PDB entry 4BSG | X-ray diffraction, 2.10 A resolution | chains A and B

Chain A:
Molecule: Hemagglutinin
Organism: Influenza a (VIRUS A/TURKEY/ITALY/214845/2002 (H7N3))
Notes: fragment: ha1 of trypsin released ectodomain, residues 19-339
UniProtKB: Q6GYW3 (Q6GYW3_9INFA); residues 1-321 here correspond to UniProt positions 19-339 (UniProt number = residue number + 18)
Amino-acid sequence (321 residues; row label = number of the first residue in the row):
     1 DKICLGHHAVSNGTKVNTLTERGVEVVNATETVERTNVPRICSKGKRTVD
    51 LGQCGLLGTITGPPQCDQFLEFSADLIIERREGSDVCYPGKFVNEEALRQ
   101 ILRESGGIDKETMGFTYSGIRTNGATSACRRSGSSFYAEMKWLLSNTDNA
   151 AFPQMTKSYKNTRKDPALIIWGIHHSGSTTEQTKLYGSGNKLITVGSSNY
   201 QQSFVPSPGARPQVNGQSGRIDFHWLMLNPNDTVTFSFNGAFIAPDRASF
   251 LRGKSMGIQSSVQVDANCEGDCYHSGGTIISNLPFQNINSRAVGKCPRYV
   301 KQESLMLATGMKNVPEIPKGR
Disordered / not traced: 318-321
Disulfide bonds: Cys42-Cys268, Cys54-Cys66, Cys87-Cys129, Cys272-Cys296
Covalent attachments: N-acetylglucosamine (NAG) linked to Asn28, Asn231

Chain B:
Molecule: Hemagglutinin
Organism: Influenza A virus (A/TURKEY/ITALY/214845/2002 (H7N3))
Notes: fragment: ha2 of trypsin released ectodomain, residues 340-516
UniProtKB: Q6GYW3 (Q6GYW3_9INFA); residues 1-177 here correspond to UniProt positions 340-516 (UniProt number = residue number + 339)
Amino-acid sequence (177 residues; each row starts with the number of its first residue):
     1 GLFGAIAGFIENGWEGLIDGWYGFRHQNAQGEGTAADYKSTQSAIDQITG
    51 KLNRLIEKTNQQFELIDNEFTEVEKQIGNVINWTRDSMTEVWSYNAELLV
   101 AMENQHTIDLADSEMNKLYERVKRQLRENAEEDGTGCFEIFHKCDDDCMA
   151 SIRNNTYDHSRYREEAMQNRIQIDPVK
Disordered / not traced: 171-177
Disulfide bonds: Cys144-Cys148
Covalent attachments: N-acetylglucosamine (NAG) linked to Asn82

How chain A and chain B interact:
Inter-chain disulfides: Cys4(A)-Cys137(B)
Residue-residue contacts (137; chain A residue first):
  Asp1(A) - Gln27(B)  hydrogen bond (backbone-backbone)
  Asp1(A) - Asn28(B)
  Asp1(A) - Glu139(B)
  Asp1(A) - Ile140(B)  hydrogen bond (backbone-backbone)
  Lys2(A) - His26(B)
  Lys2(A) - Gln27(B)  hydrogen bond (backbone-backbone)
  Lys2(A) - Phe138(B)
  Lys2(A) - Met149(B)
  Ile3(A) - Phe24(B)  hydrophobic
  Ile3(A) - Arg25(B)
  Ile3(A) - Cys137(B)
  Ile3(A) - Phe138(B)  hydrogen bond (backbone-backbone)
  Cys4(A) - Trp14(B)
  Cys4(A) - Phe24(B)
  Cys4(A) - Arg25(B)  hydrogen bond (backbone-backbone)
  Cys4(A) - Gly136(B)  hydrogen bond (side chain-backbone)
  Cys4(A) - Cys137(B)  disulfide
  Leu5(A) - Trp14(B)
  Leu5(A) - Gly23(B)
  Leu5(A) - Phe24(B)  hydrophobic
  Leu5(A) - Met115(B)  hydrophobic
  Leu5(A) - Leu118(B)  hydrophobic
  Leu5(A) - Gly136(B)  hydrogen bond (backbone-backbone)
  Leu5(A) - Phe138(B)  hydrophobic
  Gly6(A) - Trp14(B)
  Gly6(A) - Tyr22(B)
  Gly6(A) - Gly23(B)  hydrogen bond (backbone-backbone)
  Gly6(A) - Met115(B)
  His7(A) - Ile6(B)
  His7(A) - Ile10(B)
  His7(A) - Asn12(B)
  His7(A) - Gly13(B)
  His7(A) - Trp14(B)  hydrogen bond (backbone-backbone)
  His7(A) - Leu17(B)
  His7(A) - Trp21(B)
  His7(A) - Met115(B)
  His8(A) - Trp14(B)
  His8(A) - Leu17(B)
  His8(A) - Gly20(B)
  His8(A) - Trp21(B)  hydrogen bond (backbone-backbone)
  Ala9(A) - Gly13(B)
  Ala9(A) - Trp14(B)  hydrogen bond (backbone-backbone)
  Ala9(A) - Glu15(B)
  Ser11(A) - Glu15(B)
  Val16(A) - Asn104(B)
  Asn17(A) - Ala101(B)
  Asn17(A) - Asn104(B)  hydrogen bond (backbone-side chain)
  Thr18(A) - Ala101(B)
  Thr18(A) - Gln105(B)  hydrogen bond
  Thr18(A) - Ile108(B)
  Leu19(A) - Ala101(B)
  Leu19(A) - Met102(B)  hydrophobic
  Leu19(A) - Gln105(B)  hydrogen bond (backbone-side chain)
  Thr20(A) - Gln105(B)  hydrogen bond (backbone-side chain)
  Val26(A) - Ile108(B)  hydrophobic
  Thr30(A) - Leu52(B)
  Thr32(A) - Val100(B)
  Glu79(A) - Phe70(B)
  Arg80(A) - Phe70(B)
  Arg81(A) - Glu69(B)
  Arg81(A) - Phe70(B)
  Glu95(A) - Thr71(B)
  Glu96(A) - Asn68(B)  hydrogen bond
  Glu96(A) - Val73(B)
  Arg99(A) - Asn68(B)
  Gln100(A) - Ile66(B)  hydrogen bond (side chain-backbone)
  Arg103(A) - Asn68(B)
  Glu104(A) - Glu64(B)
  Met256(A) - Gln62(B)
  Met256(A) - Phe63(B)
  Met256(A) - Glu64(B)
  Gly257(A) - Leu65(B)
  Gln259(A) - Leu65(B)
  Gln259(A) - Asn68(B)  hydrogen bond
  Gln259(A) - Glu69(B)  hydrogen bond (side chain-backbone)
  Gln259(A) - Phe70(B)
  Ser275(A) - Glu69(B)  hydrogen bond
  Ser281(A) - Lys58(B)
  Asn282(A) - Ile56(B)
  Asn282(A) - Glu57(B)  hydrogen bond (backbone-backbone)
  Pro284(A) - Leu55(B)
  Pro284(A) - Glu57(B)
  Phe285(A) - Ala96(B)  hydrophobic
  Ser290(A) - Arg85(B)
  Arg291(A) - Leu65(B)
  Arg291(A) - Asp67(B)  salt bridge
  Arg291(A) - Glu69(B)  salt bridge
  Arg291(A) - Arg85(B)
  Val293(A) - Phe63(B)
  Val293(A) - Glu64(B)
  Val293(A) - Leu65(B)
  Gly294(A) - Gln61(B)
  Gly294(A) - Gln62(B)
  Gly294(A) - Phe63(B)  hydrogen bond (backbone-backbone)
  Lys295(A) - Lys58(B)  hydrogen bond (backbone-side chain)
  Lys295(A) - Asn60(B)
  Lys295(A) - Gln61(B)
  Lys295(A) - Gln62(B)
  Cys296(A) - Lys58(B)
  Pro297(A) - Lys58(B)
  Arg298(A) - Glu57(B)
  Arg298(A) - Lys58(B)
  Arg298(A) - Thr59(B)
  Arg298(A) - Trp92(B)
  Tyr299(A) - Thr89(B)
  Tyr299(A) - Trp92(B)
  Val300(A) - Trp92(B)
  Val300(A) - Ser93(B)
  Val300(A) - Ala96(B)  hydrophobic
  Lys301(A) - Thr89(B)
  Lys301(A) - Ser93(B)  hydrogen bond (backbone-side chain)
  Gln302(A) - Ser93(B)  hydrogen bond (side chain-backbone)
  Gln302(A) - Glu97(B)  hydrogen bond
  Leu305(A) - Ala96(B)  hydrophobic
  Leu305(A) - Glu97(B)
  Met306(A) - Val100(B)
  Met306(A) - Asn104(B)  hydrogen bond (backbone-side chain)
  Leu307(A) - Leu52(B)  hydrophobic
  Leu307(A) - Leu55(B)  hydrophobic
  Leu307(A) - Glu103(B)
  Leu307(A) - Asn104(B)
  Ala308(A) - Asn104(B)  hydrogen bond (backbone-side chain)
  Ala308(A) - Thr107(B)
  Thr309(A) - Trp21(B)
  Thr309(A) - Ile48(B)
  Thr309(A) - Leu52(B)
  Gly310(A) - Thr107(B)
  Met311(A) - Ile6(B)  hydrophobic
  Met311(A) - Trp21(B)
  Met311(A) - Tyr22(B)  hydrophobic
  Met311(A) - Ala111(B)  hydrophobic
  Lys312(A) - Ala7(B)
  Val314(A) - Ala7(B)  hydrophobic
  Val314(A) - Glu11(B)
  Val314(A) - Asn12(B)
  Val314(A) - Gly13(B)  hydrogen bond (backbone-backbone)
  Glu316(A) - Asn12(B)
Interface residues without a listed pair, chain A (65 interface residues in all): Val10, Arg22, Val24, Ser255, Ile258, Ser260, Leu283, Pro315
Interface residues without a listed pair, chain B (68 interface residues in all): Leu98, Leu99, Tyr119, Val122, Leu126, Thr135, Ile152

Overview:
65 residues of chain A and 68 residues of chain B are in contact; the contacts include 1 disulfide bond, 29
hydrogen bonds and 2 salt bridges. Polar contacts include Arg291(A)-Asp67(B), Arg291(A)-Glu69(B) and
Cys4(A)-Gly136(B). Covalently linked N-acetylglucosamine: at Asn28(A) and Asn231(A).
Chain A is Hemagglutinin (Influenza a (VIRUS A/TURKEY/ITALY/214845/2002 (H7N3))) and chain B is Hemagglutinin
(Influenza A virus (A/TURKEY/ITALY/214845/2002 (H7N3))); the structure, Crystal Structure of an H7N3 Avian
Influenza Virus Haemagglutinin, was determined by X-ray diffraction (same publication as 4BSA, 4BSB, 4BSC,
4BSD, 4BSE, 4BSF, 4BSH and 4BSI).
